Entry 7USN (X-ray diffraction, 1.79 A resolution); this record covers chains C and D of the 8 polymer chains in the assembly.

[Chain C (and D)]
Name: Ferritin
From: Caenorhabditis elegans
Notes: EC 1.16.3.1; chain D of this document is another copy of the same molecule, construct and numbering; everything in this record applies to it too
UniProt: O16453 (O16453_CAEEL); residue numbers follow UniProt; this construct covers 2-169
Sequence (168 residues; row label = number of the first residue in the row):
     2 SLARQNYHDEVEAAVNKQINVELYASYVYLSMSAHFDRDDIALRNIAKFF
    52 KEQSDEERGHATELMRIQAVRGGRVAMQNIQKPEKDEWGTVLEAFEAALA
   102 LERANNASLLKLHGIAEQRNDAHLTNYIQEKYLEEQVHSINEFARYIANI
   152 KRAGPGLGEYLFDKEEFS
Ion coordination: Fe ion: Glu23, Glu58, His61

[Interface between chain C and chain D]
Contacting residue pairs - 28 pairs, chain C then chain D:
  Leu3(C) with Leu100(D), hydrophobic; Arg104(D), hydrogen bond (backbone-side chain); Ile148(D), hydrophobic
  Ala4(C) with Arg104(D), hydrogen bond (backbone-side chain); Ile141(D); Ala145(D), hydrophobic
  Arg5(C) with Arg104(D), hydrogen bond (backbone-side chain)
  Gln6(C) with Arg104(D), hydrogen bond (side chain-backbone); Asn107(D), hydrogen bond; Ala108(D); Ile141(D)
  Asn7(C) with Leu111(D)
  Arg67(C) with His139(D), hydrogen bond
  Ala70(C) with Asn142(D)
  Val71(C) with Val138(D); His139(D); Asn142(D)
  Arg72(C) with Val138(D)
  Ala123(C) with His114(D); Gln130(D), hydrogen bond (backbone-side chain); Leu134(D), hydrophobic
  His124(C) with Leu134(D); Glu135(D), salt bridge; Val138(D)
  Thr126(C) with Gln130(D), hydrogen bond
  Asn127(C) with Asn127(D); Gln130(D)
  Glu131(C) with Glu131(D)
Interface residues without a listed pair, chain C (17 interface residues in all): Ile68, Tyr128, Lys132

[Overview]
The chain C/chain D interface involves 17 residues from each chain, with 8 hydrogen bonds and 1 salt bridge.
Polar pairs include His124(C)-Glu135(D), Leu3(C)-Arg104(D) and Ala4(C)-Arg104(D). Glu23(C), Glu58(C) and
His61(C) form the Fe ion site.
Both chains are Ferritin (Caenorhabditis elegans). Entry 7USN (Crystal structure of ferritin 1 from
Caenorhabditis elegans, FTN-1) was determined by X-ray diffraction together with 7URH from the same study.
